Entry 1B8K (X-ray diffraction, 2.15 A resolution); this record covers chain A.

Chain A:
Name: Protein (neurotrophin-3)
Source organism: Homo sapiens
Reference sequence: P20783 (NT3_HUMAN); residues 1-119 here correspond to UniProt positions 139-257 (UniProt number = residue number + 138)
Chain sequence (119 residues; each row starts with the number of its first residue):
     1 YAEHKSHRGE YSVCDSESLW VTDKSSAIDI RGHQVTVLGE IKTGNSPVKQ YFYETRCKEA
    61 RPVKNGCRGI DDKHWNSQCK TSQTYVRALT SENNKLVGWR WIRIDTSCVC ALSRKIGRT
Unresolved in the structure: 1-10, 42-47, 60-65, 113-119
Disulfides: Cys14-Cys79, Cys57-Cys108, Cys67-Cys110

In short:
Chain A is Protein (neurotrophin-3) (Homo sapiens); the structure, Neurotrophin-3 from Human, was determined
by X-ray diffraction (same publication as 1B98).
